Entry 8R88 (X-ray diffraction, 1.95 A resolution); this record covers chains A and D.

Chain A (and D):
Molecule: Beta-lactamase
Source organism: Mycobacterium tuberculosis
Notes: chain D of this document is another copy of the same molecule, construct and numbering; everything in this record applies to it too
UniProtKB: A0A655AHQ9 (A0A655AHQ9_MYCTX); the construct lacks a stretch of the UniProt sequence and is renumbered around it, so the offset changes along the chain: 29-83 = UniProt 6-60; 86-145 = UniProt 61-120; 146-238 = UniProt 125-217; 240-252 = UniProt 218-230; 1 more segments
Amino-acid sequence (265 residues; row label = number of the first residue in the row; note: 4 numbers in that range are skipped by the numbering (no residue carries them; nothing is unmodelled there); a row labelled like 145A-145D holds insertion residues (145A, then the next letters in order)):
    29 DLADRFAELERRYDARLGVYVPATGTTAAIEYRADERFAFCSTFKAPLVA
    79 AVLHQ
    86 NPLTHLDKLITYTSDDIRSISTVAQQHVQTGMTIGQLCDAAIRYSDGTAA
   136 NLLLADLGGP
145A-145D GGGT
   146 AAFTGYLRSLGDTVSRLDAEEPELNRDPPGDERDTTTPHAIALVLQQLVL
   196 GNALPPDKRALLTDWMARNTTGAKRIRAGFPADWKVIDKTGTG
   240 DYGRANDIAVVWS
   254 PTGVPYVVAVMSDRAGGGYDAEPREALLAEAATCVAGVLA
Unresolved in the structure: 102-112 (chain D: 101-111)
Construct notes: engineered mutation Thr-107 (Pro82 in A0A655AHQ9)
From the paper describing this entry:
  - contacts within the chain: Pro-226/Trp-229
  - contacts within the chain: Trp-251/Pro-258 (proposed by the authors, not directly observed)
  - mutagenesis - P226A, P226G, P226S: decreased stability
  - conformationally variable residues (helix shift, order/disorder transition): Leu-94 to Met-117
  - self-association interface (contacts with another copy of this molecule): Leu-94 to Asp-100
  - mutagenesis - P226Y, P258V: decreased expression
  - mutagenesis - P226Y, P258V: decreased growth in response to antibiotics
  - catalytic residues: Ser-70 (citing earlier work)
  - mutagenesis - P258T: decreased catalytic activity
  - mutagenesis - S70A: abolished catalytic activity (citing earlier work)
  - mutagenesis - P258A, P258S: decreased growth in response to antibiotic

Chain A / chain D interface:
Pairs across the interface (49; chain A residue first):
  Lys-93(A) / Tyr-97(D)  hydrogen bond
  Lys-93(A) / Thr-98(D)
  Ile-95(A) / Tyr-97(D)  hydrophobic
  Thr-96(A) / Thr-98(D)  hydrogen bond (side chain-backbone)
  Tyr-97(A) / Ile-95(D)  hydrophobic
  Tyr-97(A) / Thr-96(D)
  Tyr-97(A) / Thr-98(D)  hydrogen bond (backbone-side chain)
  Tyr-97(A) / Leu-137(D)
  Tyr-97(A) / Ala-140(D)
  Tyr-97(A) / Asp-141(D)
  Thr-98(A) / Leu-94(D)
  Thr-98(A) / Ile-95(D)
  Thr-98(A) / Thr-96(D)  hydrogen bond (backbone-backbone)
  Thr-98(A) / Thr-98(D)
  Ser-99(A) / Lys-93(D)
  Ser-99(A) / Leu-94(D)
  Asp-101(A) / Asp-92(D)
  Asp-101(A) / Lys-93(D)
  Val-113(A) / Ala-140(D)  hydrophobic
  Gln-114(A) / Pro-145(D)
  Met-117(A) / Thr-133(D)
  Met-117(A) / Asn-136(D)
  Met-117(A) / Leu-137(D)  hydrophobic
  Ile-119(A) / Tyr-97(D)
  Gln-121(A) / Pro-167(D)
  Gln-121(A) / Glu-168(D)  hydrogen bond
  Leu-122(A) / Thr-133(D)
  Asp-131(A) / Asp-131(D)
  Asp-131(A) / Gly-132(D)
  Asp-131(A) / Thr-133(D)  hydrogen bond
  Gly-132(A) / Asp-131(D)  hydrogen bond (backbone-side chain)
  Thr-133(A) / Met-117(D)
  Thr-133(A) / Leu-122(D)
  Thr-133(A) / Asp-131(D)  hydrogen bond
  Thr-133(A) / Thr-133(D)
  Thr-133(A) / Ala-134(D)
  Thr-133(A) / Leu-137(D)
  Ala-134(A) / Thr-133(D)
  Asn-136(A) / Met-117(D)  hydrogen bond
  Leu-137(A) / Met-117(D)  hydrophobic
  Leu-137(A) / Thr-133(D)
  Ala-140(A) / Tyr-97(D)  hydrophobic
  Ala-140(A) / Val-113(D)
  Asp-141(A) / Tyr-97(D)  hydrogen bond
  Gly-145B(A) / Val-113(D)
  Gly-145B(A) / Gln-114(D)
  Glu-165(A) / Thr-115(D)
  Glu-165(A) / Gly-116(D)  hydrogen bond (side chain-backbone)
  Glu-165(A) / Met-117(D)
Also at the interface, not in a pair above, chain A (32 interface residues in all): Asp-100, Thr-115, Gly-116, Ala-125, Gly-143, Gly-144, Pro-167, Arg-171, Lys-219
Also at the interface, not in a pair above, chain D (31 interface residues in all): Ser-99, Gln-121, Ala-125, Arg-128, Tyr-129, Glu-165, Lys-219

Overview:
32 residues of chain A face 31 of chain D across their interface, with 11 hydrogen bonds. Polar pairs include
Lys-93(A)/Tyr-97(D), Thr-96(A)/Thr-98(D) and Tyr-97(A)/Thr-98(D). From the paper: the catalytic residue
Ser-70(A); P226A, P226G and P226S of chain A reduce stability; 9 substitutions were tested in all.
Chain A and chain D are both Beta-lactamase (Mycobacterium tuberculosis); the structure, Structure of P107T
BlaC from Mycobacterium tuberculosis, was determined by X-ray diffraction, deposited together with 7A6Z.
